6DEY - chains C and D of the 4 polymer chains in the assembly; structure by X-ray diffraction, 1.63 A resolution.

Chain C:
Molecule: Glycosylasparaginase, residues 38-178
Source organism: Elizabethkingia meningoseptica
Reference sequence: A0A1V3U2Z4 (A0A1V3U2Z4_ELIME); residues 2-142 here correspond to UniProt positions 38-178 (UniProt number = residue number + 36)
Sequence (141 residues; each row starts with the number of its first residue):
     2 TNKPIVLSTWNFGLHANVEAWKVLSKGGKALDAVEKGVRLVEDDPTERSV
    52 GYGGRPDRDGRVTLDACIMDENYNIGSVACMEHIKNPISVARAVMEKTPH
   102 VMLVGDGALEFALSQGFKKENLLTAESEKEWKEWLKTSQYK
Unresolved in the structure: 139-142
Sequence notes: conflict Thr-2 (Val38 in A0A1V3U2Z4), His-16 (Gln52 in A0A1V3U2Z4), Ala-126 (Pro162 in A0A1V3U2Z4)

Chain D:
Molecule: Glycosylasparaginase, residues 188-331
Source organism: Elizabethkingia meningoseptica
Reference sequence: A0A1V3U2Z4 (A0A1V3U2Z4_ELIME); residues 152-295 here correspond to UniProt positions 188-331 (UniProt number = residue number + 36)
Sequence (144 residues; each row starts with the number of its first residue):
   152 TIGMIALDAQGNLSGACTTSGMAYKMHGRVGDSPIIGAGLFVDNEIGAAT
   202 AIGHGEEVIRTVGTHLVVELMNQGRTPQQACKEAVERIVKIVNRRGKNLK
   252 DIQVGFIALNKKGEYGAYCIQDGFNFAVHDQKGNRLETPGFALK
Sequence notes: conflict Ile-203 (Thr239 in A0A1V3U2Z4), Asn-244 (Lys280 in A0A1V3U2Z4), Leu-287 (Phe323 in A0A1V3U2Z4), Thr-289 (Lys325 in A0A1V3U2Z4), Gly-291 (Glu327 in A0A1V3U2Z4)
Reported in the primary citation:
  - catalytic residues: Thr-152
  - catalytic residues: Gly-204 (proposed by the authors, not directly observed)

Interface between chain C and chain D:
Pairs across the interface - 158 pairs, chain C then chain D:
  Thr-2(C) / Lys-262(D)
  Thr-2(C) / Lys-263(D)
  Asn-3(C) / Leu-158(D)
  Asn-3(C) / Lys-263(D)  hydrogen bond (backbone-backbone)
  Asn-3(C) / Gly-264(D)
  Asn-3(C) / Asp-281(D)  hydrogen bond
  Lys-4(C) / Leu-158(D)
  Lys-4(C) / Asp-159(D)
  Lys-4(C) / Ala-160(D)  hydrogen bond (side chain-backbone)
  Lys-4(C) / Gly-162(D)
  Lys-4(C) / Gln-282(D)  hydrogen bond (backbone-side chain)
  Pro-5(C) / Leu-158(D)
  Pro-5(C) / Asp-281(D)
  Pro-5(C) / Gln-282(D)
  Ile-6(C) / Ala-157(D)
  Ile-6(C) / Leu-158(D)  hydrogen bond (backbone-backbone)
  Ile-6(C) / Leu-260(D)  hydrophobic
  Ile-6(C) / Gly-264(D)
  Ile-6(C) / Tyr-266(D)  hydrophobic
  Ile-6(C) / Val-279(D)  hydrophobic
  Ile-6(C) / His-280(D)
  Ile-6(C) / Asp-281(D)
  Val-7(C) / Met-155(D)  hydrophobic
  Val-7(C) / Ile-156(D)
  Val-7(C) / Ala-157(D)  hydrophobic
  Val-7(C) / Ala-278(D)
  Val-7(C) / Val-279(D)
  Val-7(C) / His-280(D)  hydrogen bond (backbone-backbone)
  Leu-8(C) / Met-155(D)
  Leu-8(C) / Ile-156(D)  hydrogen bond (backbone-backbone)
  Leu-8(C) / Ile-258(D)  hydrophobic
  Leu-8(C) / Ala-259(D)
  Leu-8(C) / Tyr-266(D)  hydrophobic
  Leu-8(C) / Phe-277(D)  hydrophobic
  Leu-8(C) / Ala-278(D)
  Leu-8(C) / Val-279(D)  hydrophobic
  Ser-9(C) / Gly-154(D)
  Ser-9(C) / Met-155(D)
  Ser-9(C) / Ile-258(D)
  Ser-9(C) / Phe-277(D)
  Ser-9(C) / Ala-278(D)  hydrogen bond (backbone-backbone)
  Thr-10(C) / Thr-152(D)
  Thr-10(C) / Ile-153(D)
  Thr-10(C) / Gly-154(D)  hydrogen bond (side chain-backbone)
  Thr-10(C) / Ile-203(D)
  Thr-10(C) / Ile-258(D)
  Trp-11(C) / Thr-152(D)
  Trp-11(C) / Ile-203(D)
  Trp-11(C) / Gly-274(D)
  Trp-11(C) / Phe-275(D)
  Trp-11(C) / Asn-276(D)  hydrogen bond (backbone-backbone)
  Asn-12(C) / Asn-276(D)
  Asn-12(C) / Leu-287(D)
  Phe-13(C) / Thr-152(D)
  Phe-13(C) / Ile-153(D)  hydrophobic
  Gly-14(C) / Ala-278(D)
  Leu-15(C) / Ala-278(D)
  Leu-15(C) / Asn-285(D)  hydrogen bond (backbone-side chain)
  Leu-15(C) / Arg-286(D)
  Leu-15(C) / Leu-287(D)
  Ala-17(C) / Ile-153(D)  hydrophobic
  Ala-17(C) / Met-155(D)  hydrophobic
  Asn-18(C) / Met-155(D)
  Asn-18(C) / Ala-278(D)  hydrogen bond (side chain-backbone)
  Asn-18(C) / Val-279(D)
  Asn-18(C) / His-280(D)
  Asn-18(C) / Asn-285(D)  hydrogen bond
  Val-19(C) / Asn-285(D)
  Ala-21(C) / Met-155(D)  hydrophobic
  Trp-22(C) / His-280(D)
  Trp-22(C) / Asp-281(D)
  Trp-22(C) / Gln-282(D)
  Leu-25(C) / Asp-159(D)
  Gly-29(C) / Asp-159(D)
  Lys-30(C) / Asp-159(D)
  Ala-31(C) / Ala-157(D)
  Ala-31(C) / Asp-159(D)  hydrogen bond (backbone-side chain)
  Ala-31(C) / Asn-163(D)
  Ala-31(C) / Ser-165(D)
  Leu-32(C) / Ser-165(D)
  Val-35(C) / Met-155(D)
  Val-35(C) / Ala-157(D)  hydrophobic
  Val-35(C) / Ser-165(D)
  Val-35(C) / Gly-166(D)
  Val-35(C) / Ala-167(D)  hydrophobic
  Gly-38(C) / Met-155(D)
  Val-39(C) / Ile-153(D)  hydrophobic
  Val-39(C) / Met-155(D)  hydrophobic
  Val-39(C) / Thr-169(D)
  Val-42(C) / Ile-153(D)  hydrophobic
  Glu-43(C) / Thr-169(D)  hydrogen bond
  Arg-49(C) / Ser-171(D)  hydrogen bond (backbone-side chain)
  Ser-50(C) / Thr-152(D)  hydrogen bond (side chain-backbone)
  Ser-50(C) / Thr-170(D)  hydrogen bond (backbone-side chain)
  Ser-50(C) / Ser-171(D)  hydrogen bond (backbone-backbone)
  Val-51(C) / Thr-152(D)
  Val-51(C) / Ile-153(D)
  Val-51(C) / Thr-169(D)
  Val-51(C) / Ser-171(D)  hydrogen bond (backbone-side chain)
  Gly-55(C) / Ser-171(D)
  Arg-56(C) / Ser-171(D)
  Arg-56(C) / Ala-174(D)
  Pro-57(C) / Ala-174(D)
  Pro-57(C) / Tyr-175(D)  hydrogen bond (backbone-backbone)
  Asp-58(C) / Tyr-175(D)
  Asp-58(C) / Lys-176(D)
  Asp-58(C) / His-178(D)  salt bridge
  Arg-59(C) / Tyr-175(D)
  Arg-59(C) / Lys-176(D)  hydrogen bond (backbone-backbone)
  Arg-59(C) / Met-177(D)
  Asp-60(C) / His-178(D)
  Arg-62(C) / His-178(D)  hydrogen bond
  Thr-64(C) / Ser-171(D)
  Thr-64(C) / Lys-176(D)  hydrogen bond (backbone-side chain)
  Leu-65(C) / Thr-170(D)
  Leu-65(C) / Ser-171(D)
  Asp-66(C) / Thr-169(D)
  Asp-66(C) / Thr-170(D)  hydrogen bond (backbone-backbone)
  Asp-66(C) / Gly-182(D)
  Asp-66(C) / Pro-185(D)
  Ala-67(C) / Cys-168(D)
  Ala-67(C) / Thr-169(D)
  Ala-67(C) / Ser-184(D)
  Ala-67(C) / Pro-185(D)
  Cys-68(C) / Ala-167(D)
  Cys-68(C) / Cys-168(D)  hydrogen bond (backbone-backbone)
  Cys-68(C) / Ser-184(D)  hydrogen bond (side chain-backbone)
  Cys-68(C) / Pro-185(D)
  Cys-68(C) / Ile-187(D)  hydrophobic
  Cys-68(C) / Leu-191(D)  hydrophobic
  Ile-69(C) / Gly-166(D)
  Met-70(C) / Ser-165(D)
  Met-70(C) / Gly-166(D)  hydrogen bond (backbone-backbone)
  Met-70(C) / Leu-191(D)
  Met-70(C) / Phe-192(D)  hydrophobic
  Met-70(C) / Val-193(D)  hydrogen bond (side chain-backbone)
  Asp-71(C) / Leu-164(D)
  Asp-71(C) / Ser-165(D)
  Asp-71(C) / Val-193(D)
  Glu-72(C) / Asn-163(D)
  Glu-72(C) / Leu-164(D)  hydrogen bond (backbone-backbone)
  Glu-72(C) / Ser-165(D)
  Glu-72(C) / Asn-195(D)
  Tyr-74(C) / Phe-192(D)
  Tyr-74(C) / Asp-194(D)  hydrogen bond
  Ile-76(C) / Ile-187(D)  hydrophobic
  Ser-78(C) / Pro-185(D)  hydrogen bond (side chain-backbone)
  Val-79(C) / Pro-185(D)
  Ala-80(C) / Val-181(D)  hydrophobic
  Ala-80(C) / Pro-185(D)  hydrophobic
  Cys-81(C) / Gly-179(D)
  Pro-88(C) / Thr-169(D)
  Ile-89(C) / Ala-167(D)  hydrophobic
  Ile-89(C) / Cys-168(D)
  Met-103(C) / Ile-186(D)  hydrophobic
  Glu-131(C) / Tyr-175(D)
  Trp-132(C) / Tyr-175(D)
  Trp-135(C) / Tyr-175(D)  hydrophobic
Interface residues without a listed pair, chain C (63 interface residues in all): Gly-28, Ala-34, Gly-52
Interface residues without a listed pair, chain D (61 interface residues in all): Gly-172, Arg-180, Thr-201, Gly-267, Lys-283

Overview:
The interface between chain C and chain D involves 63 residues on one side and 61 on the other, with 32
hydrogen bonds and 1 salt bridge. Polar contacts include Asp-58(C)/His-178(D), Asn-3(C)/Asp-281(D) and
Lys-4(C)/Ala-160(D). From the paper: catalytic residues Thr-152(D) and Gly-204(D).
Here chain C is Glycosylasparaginase, residues 38-178 and chain D is Glycosylasparaginase, residues 188-331,
both from Elizabethkingia meningoseptica. Entry 6DEY (Aspartylglucosaminuria mutant structure and function)
was determined by X-ray diffraction.
